9G1V - chains A and B of the 17 polymer chains in the assembly; structure by electron microscopy, 2.70 A resolution.

[Chain A]
Protein: DNA-directed RNA polymerase I subunit RPA190
From: Saccharomyces cerevisiae
Notes: EC 2.7.7.6
UniProt: P10964 (RPA1_YEAST); residues 1-1664 here = UniProt positions 1-1664
Chain sequence (1664 residues; each row starts with the number of its first residue):
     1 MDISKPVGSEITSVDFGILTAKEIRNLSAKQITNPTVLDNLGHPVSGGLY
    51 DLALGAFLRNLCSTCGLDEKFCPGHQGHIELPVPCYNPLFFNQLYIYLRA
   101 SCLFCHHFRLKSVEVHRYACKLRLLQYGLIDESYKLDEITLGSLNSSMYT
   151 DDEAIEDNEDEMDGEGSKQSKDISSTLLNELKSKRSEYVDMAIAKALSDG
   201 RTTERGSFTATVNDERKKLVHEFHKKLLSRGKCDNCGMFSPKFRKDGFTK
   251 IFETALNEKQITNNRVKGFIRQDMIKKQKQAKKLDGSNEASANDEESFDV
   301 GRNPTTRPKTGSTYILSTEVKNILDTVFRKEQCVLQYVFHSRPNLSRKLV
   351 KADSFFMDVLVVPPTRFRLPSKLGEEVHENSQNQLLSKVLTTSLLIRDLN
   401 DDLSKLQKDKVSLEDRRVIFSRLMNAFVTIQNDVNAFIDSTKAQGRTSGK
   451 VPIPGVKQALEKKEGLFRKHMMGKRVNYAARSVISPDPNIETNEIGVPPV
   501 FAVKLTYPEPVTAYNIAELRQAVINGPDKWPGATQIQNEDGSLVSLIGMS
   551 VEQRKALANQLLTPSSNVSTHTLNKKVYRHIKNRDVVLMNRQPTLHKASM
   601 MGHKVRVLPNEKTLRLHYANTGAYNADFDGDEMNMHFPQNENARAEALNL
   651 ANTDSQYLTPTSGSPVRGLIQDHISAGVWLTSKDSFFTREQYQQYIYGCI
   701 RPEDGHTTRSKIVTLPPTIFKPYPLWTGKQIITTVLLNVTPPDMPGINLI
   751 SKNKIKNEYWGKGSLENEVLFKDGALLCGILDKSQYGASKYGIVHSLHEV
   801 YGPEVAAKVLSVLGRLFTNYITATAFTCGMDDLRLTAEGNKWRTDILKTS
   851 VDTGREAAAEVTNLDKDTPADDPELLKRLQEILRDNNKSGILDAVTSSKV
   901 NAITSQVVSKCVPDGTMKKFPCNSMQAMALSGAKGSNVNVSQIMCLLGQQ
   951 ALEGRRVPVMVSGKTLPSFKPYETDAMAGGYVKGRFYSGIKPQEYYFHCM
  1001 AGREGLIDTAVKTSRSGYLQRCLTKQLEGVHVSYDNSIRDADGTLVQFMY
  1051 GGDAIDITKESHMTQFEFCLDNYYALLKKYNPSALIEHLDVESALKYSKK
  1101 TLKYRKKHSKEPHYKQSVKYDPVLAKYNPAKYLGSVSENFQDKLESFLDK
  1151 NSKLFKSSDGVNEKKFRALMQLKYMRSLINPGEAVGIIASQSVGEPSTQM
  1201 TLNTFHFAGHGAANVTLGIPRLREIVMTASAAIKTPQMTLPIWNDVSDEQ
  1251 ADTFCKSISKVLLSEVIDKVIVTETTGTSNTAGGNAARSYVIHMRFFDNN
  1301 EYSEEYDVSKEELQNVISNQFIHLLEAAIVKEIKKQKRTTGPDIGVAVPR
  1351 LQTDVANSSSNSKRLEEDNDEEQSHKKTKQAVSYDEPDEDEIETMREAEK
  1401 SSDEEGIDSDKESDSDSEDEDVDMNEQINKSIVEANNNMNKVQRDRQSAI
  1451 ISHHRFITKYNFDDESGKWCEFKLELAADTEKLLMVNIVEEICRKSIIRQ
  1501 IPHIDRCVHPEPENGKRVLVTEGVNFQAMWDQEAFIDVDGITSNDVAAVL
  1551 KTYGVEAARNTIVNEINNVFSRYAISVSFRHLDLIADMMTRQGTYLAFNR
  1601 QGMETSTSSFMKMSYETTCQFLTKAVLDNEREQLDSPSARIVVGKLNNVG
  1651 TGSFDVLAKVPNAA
Unresolved in the structure: 143-173, 269-311, 447-450, 1154-1159, 1201-1213, 1278-1286, 1339-1439, 1664
UniProt features mapped onto this chain:
  - region: Pro-992 to Glu-1004 (Bridging helix)
  - binding site (Zn(2+)): Cys-62, Cys-65, Cys-72, His-75, Cys-102, Cys-105, Cys-233, Cys-236
  - binding site (Mg(2+)): Asp-627, Asp-629, Asp-631
  - modified residue (Phosphoserine): Ser-889, Ser-1636
Ion coordination: Zn2+ site 1: Cys-62, Cys-65, Cys-72, His-75; Zn2+ site 2: Cys-102, Cys-105, Cys-233; Mg2+: Asp-627, Asp-631 (shared with 1 residue of chain R)
What the authors report for this chain:
  - specificity-determining residues: Pro-593 (proposed by the authors, not directly observed)

[Chain B]
Protein: DNA-directed RNA polymerase I subunit RPA135
From: Saccharomyces cerevisiae
Notes: EC 2.7.7.6
UniProt: P22138 (RPA2_YEAST); residue numbers follow UniProt; this construct covers 1-1203
Chain sequence (1203 residues; numbered 1 to 1203; the number before each row is that of its first residue):
     1 MSKVIKPPGQARTADFRTLERESRFINPPKDKSAFPLLQEAVQPHIGSFN
    51 ALTEGPDGGLLNLGVKDIGEKVIFDGKPLNSEDEISNSGYLGNKLSVSVE
   101 QVSIAKPMSNDGVSSAVERKVYPSESRQRLTSYRGKLLLKLKWSVNNGEE
   151 NLFEVRDCGGLPVMLQSNRCHLNKMSPYELVQHKEESDEIGGYFIVNGIE
   201 KLIRMLIVQRRNHPMAIIRPSFANRGASYSHYGIQIRSVRPDQTSQTNVL
   251 HYLNDGQVTFRFSWRKNEYLVPVVMILKALCHTSDREIFDGIIGNDVKDS
   301 FLTDRLELLLRGFKKRYPHLQNRTQVLQYLGDKFRVVFQASPDQSDLEVG
   351 QEVLDRIVLVHLGKDGSQDKFRMLLFMIRKLYSLVAGECSPDNPDATQHQ
   401 EVLLGGFLYGMILKEKIDEYLQNIIAQVRMDINRGMAINFKDKRYMSRVL
   451 MRVNENIGSKMQYFLSTGNLVSQSGLDLQQVSGYTVVAEKINFYRFISHF
   501 RMVHRGSFFAQLKTTTVRKLLPESWGFLCPVHTPDGSPCGLLNHFAHKCR
   551 ISTQQSDVSRIPSILYSLGVAPASHTFAAGPSLCCVQIDGKIIGWVSHEQ
   601 GKIIADTLRYWKVEGKTPGLPIDLEIGYVPPSTRGQYPGLYLFGGHSRML
   651 RPVRYLPLDKEDIVGPFEQVYMNIAVTPQEIQNNVHTHVEFTPTNILSIL
   701 ANLTPFSDFNQSPRNMYQCQMGKQTMGTPGVALCHRSDNKLYRLQTGQTP
   751 IVKANLYDDYGMDNFPNGFNAVVAVISYTGYDMDDAMIINKSADERGFGY
   801 GTMYKTEKVDLALNRNRGDPITQHFGFGNDEWPKEWLEKLDEDGLPYIGT
   851 YVEEGDPICAYFDDTLNKTKIKTYHSSEPAYIEEVNLIGDESNKFQELQT
   901 VSIKYRIRRTPQIGDKFSSRHGQKGVCSRKWPTIDMPFSETGIQPDIIIN
   951 PHAFPSRMTIGMFVESLAGKAGALHGIAQDSTPWIFNEDDTPADYFGEQL
  1001 AKAGYNYHGNEPMYSGATGEELRADIYVGVVYYQRLRHMVNDKFQVRSTG
  1051 PVNSLTMQPVKGRKRHGGIRVGEMERDALIGHGTSFLLQDRLLNSSDYTQ
  1101 ASVCRECGSILTTQQSVPRIGSISTVCCRRCSMRFEDAKKLLTKSEDGEK
  1151 IFIDDSQIWEDGQGNKFVGGNETTTVAIPFVLKYLDSELSAMGIRLRYNV
  1201 EPK
Unresolved in the structure: 1-10, 79-88, 112-115, 1140-1154
UniProt features mapped onto this chain:
  - zinc finger: Cys-1104 to Cys-1131 (C4-type)
  - modified residue: Ser-2 (N-acetylserine), Ser-81 (Phosphoserine), Ser-1156 (Phosphoserine)
  - mutagenesis: Cys-1104 (C1104A: No effect; when associated with A-1107; A-1128 and A-1131), Cys-1107 (C1107A: Lethal. Abolishes recruitment of RPA1 to Pol I. No effect; when associated with A-1104; A-1128 and A-1131), Cys-1127 (C1127R: Responsible of suppression of RPA190-5 and RPA190-1 mutations), Cys-1128 (C1128A: No effect; when associated with A-1104; A-1107 and A-1131), Cys-1131 (C1131A: No effect; when associated with A-1104; A-1107 and A-1128)
Ion coordination: Zn2+: Cys-1104, Cys-1107, Cys-1128, Cys-1131

[Chain A / chain B interface]
Pairs across the interface (388; chain A residue first):
  Met-1(A) with Asn-1094(B), hydrogen bond (backbone-backbone); Tyr-1098(B), hydrophobic
  Lys-5(A) with Gln-1100(B), hydrogen bond (backbone-side chain)
  Val-7(A) with Gln-1100(B); Thr-1175(B); Val-1176(B), hydrophobic
  Gly-8(A) with Pro-1202(B)
  Ser-9(A) with Thr-1174(B), hydrogen bond; Thr-1175(B); Pro-1202(B)
  Glu-10(A) with Asn-1199(B); Val-1200(B); Glu-1201(B), hydrogen bond (backbone-backbone)
  Ile-11(A) with Ile-1178(B), hydrophobic; Tyr-1198(B), hydrophobic; Asn-1199(B)
  Thr-12(A) with Asn-1199(B), hydrogen bond (backbone-backbone); Val-1200(B); Glu-1201(B)
  Ser-13(A) with Arg-1197(B); Tyr-1198(B); Asn-1199(B), hydrogen bond (backbone-backbone)
  Val-14(A) with Arg-1197(B); Tyr-1198(B), hydrophobic
  Asp-15(A) with Arg-1195(B); Leu-1196(B); Arg-1197(B), hydrogen bond (backbone-backbone)
  Phe-16(A) with Arg-1195(B); Leu-1196(B), hydrophobic
  Gly-17(A) with Ile-1194(B); Arg-1195(B), hydrogen bond (backbone-backbone)
  Ile-18(A) with Gly-1193(B)
  Leu-19(A) with Arg-1130(B); Gly-1193(B), hydrogen bond (backbone-backbone); Arg-1195(B)
  Glu-23(A) with Arg-1130(B), salt bridge; Arg-1195(B), salt bridge
  Asn-26(A) with Arg-1130(B), hydrogen bond (side chain-backbone); Ser-1132(B)
  Leu-27(A) with Arg-1129(B), hydrogen bond (backbone-side chain); Arg-1130(B)
  Ser-28(A) with Arg-1129(B), hydrogen bond (backbone-side chain)
  Ala-29(A) with Arg-1129(B)
  Ala-53(A) with Gln-1163(B)
  Ser-63(A) with Gly-1162(B); Gln-1163(B), hydrogen bond (backbone-backbone)
  Thr-64(A) with Gln-1114(B), hydrogen bond (backbone-side chain); Asp-1161(B); Gly-1162(B), hydrogen bond (backbone-backbone)
  Cys-65(A) with Gln-1115(B); Val-1117(B)
  His-75(A) with Gln-1114(B)
  Gln-76(A) with Leu-1111(B); Ser-1190(B)
  Asn-87(A) with Met-1192(B)
  Leu-89(A) with Met-1192(B), hydrophobic; Ile-1194(B), hydrophobic
  Val-361(A) with Ser-1190(B)
  Arg-366(A) with Met-1057(B); Phe-1180(B)
  Phe-367(A) with Phe-1180(B), hydrophobic; Lys-1183(B); Tyr-1184(B), hydrophobic; Ser-1187(B)
  Glu-375(A) with Asn-814(B)
  Gln-382(A) with Glu-1188(B), hydrogen bond
  Phe-437(A) with Ala-1191(B)
  Val-456(A) with Glu-1188(B); Met-1192(B), hydrophobic
  Lys-457(A) with Met-1192(B)
  Leu-466(A) with Val-1181(B), hydrophobic; Tyr-1184(B), hydrophobic
  Phe-467(A) with Leu-1185(B), hydrophobic
  Arg-468(A) with Arg-1070(B), hydrogen bond (backbone-side chain); Glu-1073(B), salt bridge
  Lys-469(A) with Arg-1070(B)
  His-470(A) with Thr-1056(B); Gln-1058(B), hydrogen bond (backbone-side chain); Val-1181(B)
  Met-471(A) with Val-1181(B), hydrophobic; Leu-1185(B), hydrophobic
  Met-472(A) with Val-1071(B); Glu-1073(B); Arg-1076(B); Leu-1092(B)
  Gly-473(A) with Arg-1070(B); Val-1071(B)
  Lys-474(A) with Gln-1058(B); Ile-1069(B); Arg-1070(B); Val-1071(B), hydrogen bond (backbone-backbone); Leu-1092(B); Ser-1096(B); Asp-1097(B)
  Arg-475(A) with Gln-1058(B); Pro-1059(B); Val-1060(B); Lys-1061(B); Gly-1068(B), hydrogen bond (side chain-backbone); Ile-1069(B); Arg-1070(B); Ser-1096(B), hydrogen bond (backbone-side chain)
  Val-476(A) with Arg-1047(B); Pro-1059(B); Gly-1068(B); Ile-1069(B), hydrogen bond (backbone-backbone); Val-1071(B), hydrophobic; Arg-1091(B); Ser-1095(B)
  Asn-477(A) with Arg-1047(B), hydrogen bond; Ser-1048(B); Thr-1049(B); Pro-1059(B); Arg-1091(B), hydrogen bond (backbone-side chain); Ser-1095(B), hydrogen bond (backbone-backbone)
  Tyr-478(A) with Arg-1047(B), hydrogen bond (backbone-backbone); Ser-1048(B), hydrogen bond (backbone-backbone); Thr-1049(B); Arg-1091(B)
  Ala-479(A) with Val-1046(B); Arg-1047(B), hydrogen bond (backbone-backbone); Ile-1069(B), hydrophobic; Arg-1091(B)
  Ala-480(A) with Gln-1045(B); Val-1046(B), hydrophobic; Ile-1069(B)
  Arg-481(A) with Lys-1043(B); Phe-1044(B); Gln-1045(B), hydrogen bond (backbone-backbone)
  Ser-482(A) with Phe-1044(B)
  Val-483(A) with Val-1040(B), hydrophobic; Lys-1043(B)
  Pro-486(A) with Tyr-781(B); Ser-928(B)
  Asp-487(A) with Tyr-781(B)
  Pro-488(A) with Gly-780(B); Tyr-781(B)
  Asn-489(A) with Tyr-781(B), hydrogen bond
  Val-500(A) with Phe-1044(B), hydrophobic
  Phe-501(A) with Phe-1044(B), hydrophobic; Val-1046(B), hydrophobic
  Lys-504(A) with Val-1046(B); Ser-1048(B)
  Leu-505(A) with Val-1046(B), hydrophobic; Arg-1047(B)
  Leu-588(A) with Leu-1079(B), hydrophobic; Leu-1087(B), hydrophobic
  Asn-590(A) with Glu-1075(B)
  Gln-592(A) with Glu-1075(B), hydrogen bond
  Pro-593(A) with Met-1074(B), hydrophobic
  Thr-594(A) with Met-1074(B); Glu-1075(B), hydrogen bond; Ala-1078(B)
  Lys-597(A) with Ala-1078(B); Gly-1081(B); His-1082(B), hydrogen bond (backbone-side chain)
  Met-600(A) with His-1082(B), hydrogen bond (backbone-side chain)
  Glu-611(A) with Gln-912(B); Ile-913(B)
  Lys-612(A) with Asn-1041(B), hydrogen bond; Phe-1044(B)
  Thr-613(A) with Ile-913(B); Val-1040(B)
  Tyr-618(A) with Gly-780(B), hydrogen bond (side chain-backbone); Tyr-781(B); Asp-782(B), hydrogen bond (side chain-backbone); Met-783(B), hydrogen bond (side chain-backbone)
  Thr-621(A) with Asp-784(B)
  Ala-626(A) with Asp-784(B)
  Asp-627(A) with Asp-784(B); Asp-785(B)
  Phe-628(A) with Asp-784(B); Asp-785(B); Ala-786(B); Val-926(B), hydrogen bond (backbone-backbone)
  Asp-629(A) with Asp-785(B); Lys-916(B); Lys-924(B), salt bridge; Val-926(B)
  Gly-630(A) with Val-926(B)
  Glu-632(A) with Lys-1043(B)
  Asn-634(A) with Ile-1069(B)
  His-636(A) with Ile-1069(B); Val-1071(B); Arg-1091(B), hydrogen bond
  Phe-637(A) with Arg-1091(B), hydrogen bond (backbone-side chain)
  Pro-638(A) with Asp-1090(B)
  Gln-639(A) with Asp-1090(B), hydrogen bond (backbone-side chain); Ser-1095(B)
  Asn-640(A) with Asp-1090(B)
  Asn-642(A) with Phe-1086(B)
  Ala-643(A) with Leu-1087(B)
  Glu-646(A) with Thr-1084(B); Ser-1085(B), hydrogen bond (side chain-backbone); Phe-1086(B), hydrogen bond (side chain-backbone); Leu-1087(B), hydrogen bond (side chain-backbone)
  Ala-647(A) with Leu-1087(B)
  Leu-650(A) with Thr-1084(B)
  Ala-651(A) with Thr-1084(B)
  Gln-656(A) with His-1082(B)
  Ile-670(A) with Met-783(B), hydrophobic; Asp-784(B)
  Gln-671(A) with Met-783(B), hydrogen bond (side chain-backbone); Asp-784(B); Asn-950(B); His-952(B)
  Asp-672(A) with Ser-777(B), hydrogen bond; Asp-782(B); Met-783(B); Asn-950(B), hydrogen bond; His-952(B), salt bridge
  His-673(A) with Met-783(B)
  Ser-675(A) with His-952(B), hydrogen bond
  Trp-679(A) with Arg-1023(B)
  Gln-691(A) with Glu-1020(B)
  Ile-821(A) with Ser-777(B); Tyr-778(B)
  Thr-822(A) with Tyr-778(B); Ser-1015(B), hydrogen bond (backbone-side chain); Leu-1022(B)
  Ala-823(A) with Leu-1022(B)
  Thr-824(A) with Arg-1023(B)
  Ala-825(A) with Ile-776(B), hydrophobic; Ser-777(B); Leu-1022(B), hydrophobic; Arg-1023(B), hydrogen bond (backbone-side chain)
  Phe-826(A) with Ile-776(B); Ser-777(B), hydrogen bond (backbone-backbone); Pro-951(B), hydrophobic; His-952(B); Arg-1023(B)
  Thr-827(A) with Val-775(B), hydrogen bond (side chain-backbone); Asp-1025(B); Ile-1026(B); Tyr-1027(B), hydrogen bond (side chain-backbone)
  Cys-828(A) with Val-775(B); Pro-951(B); Tyr-1027(B)
  Gly-829(A) with Tyr-1027(B)
  Met-830(A) with Phe-963(B), hydrophobic; Ala-993(B), hydrophobic; Tyr-1027(B)
  Asp-831(A) with His-1008(B); Asn-1010(B)
  Leu-833(A) with Ile-960(B), hydrophobic; Phe-963(B), hydrophobic
  Arg-834(A) with Ala-993(B); Asp-994(B), salt bridge; Tyr-1007(B); His-1008(B)
  Arg-843(A) with Glu-988(B), salt bridge
  Gln-880(A) with Ser-632(B); Thr-633(B), hydrogen bond (side chain-backbone)
  Arg-884(A) with Ser-632(B); Thr-633(B), hydrogen bond (side chain-backbone); Arg-634(B); Gly-635(B)
  Met-925(A) with Pro-955(B), hydrophobic
  Met-928(A) with Pro-951(B); His-952(B); Pro-955(B), hydrophobic
  Ala-933(A) with His-952(B)
  Lys-934(A) with His-952(B); Pro-955(B); Ser-956(B)
  Asn-939(A) with Pro-955(B); Ser-956(B); Met-958(B), hydrogen bond
  Gln-942(A) with Met-958(B)
  Ile-943(A) with Met-958(B), hydrophobic; Ile-960(B), hydrophobic
  Pro-958(A) with Pro-522(B)
  Met-960(A) with Pro-522(B); Glu-523(B); Val-670(B)
  Val-961(A) with Tyr-671(B)
  Ser-962(A) with Val-670(B), hydrogen bond (side chain-backbone); Tyr-671(B)
  Lys-964(A) with Val-670(B); Met-672(B); Asn-673(B), hydrogen bond
  Thr-965(A) with Pro-522(B)
  Leu-966(A) with Pro-522(B), hydrophobic; Trp-525(B), hydrophobic
  Pro-967(A) with Trp-525(B), hydrophobic; Gln-669(B); Met-672(B); Asn-673(B); Ile-674(B), hydrogen bond (backbone-backbone)
  Ser-968(A) with Ile-674(B); Val-676(B); His-686(B), hydrogen bond (backbone-side chain)
  Phe-969(A) with Asn-673(B)
  Pro-971(A) with Asn-673(B)
  Gly-984(A) with Glu-988(B)
  Phe-986(A) with Phe-709(B); Asn-710(B); Gln-711(B); Met-958(B), hydrophobic; Ile-960(B)
  Tyr-987(A) with Phe-709(B); Thr-991(B); Ala-993(B)
  Ser-988(A) with Phe-709(B); Glu-988(B)
  Gly-989(A) with Asp-708(B); Phe-709(B)
  Ile-990(A) with Asp-708(B), hydrogen bond (backbone-backbone); Trp-984(B), hydrogen bond (backbone-side chain)
  Lys-991(A) with Trp-984(B), hydrogen bond (backbone-side chain)
  Pro-992(A) with Val-676(B), hydrophobic; Pro-693(B), hydrophobic; Trp-984(B)
  Gln-993(A) with Val-676(B)
  Tyr-995(A) with Val-531(B); Ser-707(B), hydrogen bond; Asp-708(B); Asn-715(B), hydrogen bond; Trp-984(B), hydrophobic
  Tyr-996(A) with Leu-520(B); Leu-521(B), hydrogen bond (side chain-backbone); Pro-522(B), hydrophobic; Ser-524(B); Trp-525(B), hydrogen bond (side chain-backbone); Pro-530(B), hydrophobic
  His-998(A) with Gln-711(B); Ser-712(B), hydrogen bond (backbone-side chain)
  Cys-999(A) with Leu-520(B); Pro-530(B); Val-531(B), hydrophobic; Ser-712(B); Met-716(B)
  Met-1000(A) with Leu-520(B); Pro-522(B)
  Gly-1002(A) with Ser-712(B); Pro-713(B)
  Arg-1003(A) with Arg-518(B); Leu-520(B); Cys-529(B); Pro-530(B), hydrogen bond (side chain-backbone); Thr-533(B), hydrogen bond; Met-716(B)
  Leu-1006(A) with Met-716(B), hydrophobic; Tyr-717(B)
  Ile-1007(A) with Thr-515(B); Arg-518(B); Cys-539(B), hydrophobic
  Thr-1024(A) with Asp-1077(B), hydrogen bond
  Glu-1028(A) with Arg-1076(B), salt bridge
  Ala-1184(A) with Ile-1080(B); Gly-1081(B)
  Ile-1187(A) with Asp-1077(B); Ile-1080(B), hydrophobic; Gly-1081(B)
  Gln-1191(A) with Asp-1077(B), hydrogen bond (side chain-backbone); Ala-1078(B)
  Arg-1338(A) with Lys-315(B)
  Lys-1482(A) with Asp-304(B); Glu-307(B); Leu-308(B)
  Leu-1484(A) with Asp-255(B); Asp-304(B); Arg-305(B)
  Asn-1487(A) with Arg-305(B), hydrogen bond
  Leu-1622(A) with Leu-1189(B), hydrophobic; Ile-1194(B), hydrophobic
  Val-1626(A) with Ile-1194(B), hydrophobic
  Pro-1637(A) with Ile-1080(B), hydrophobic
  Ile-1641(A) with Arg-1076(B); Leu-1092(B), hydrophobic
  Val-1642(A) with Pro-1179(B); Leu-1182(B)
  Val-1643(A) with Ile-1178(B); Pro-1179(B)
  Gly-1644(A) with Gln-1089(B); Leu-1093(B); Ala-1177(B); Pro-1179(B)
  Lys-1645(A) with Gln-1089(B)
  Leu-1646(A) with Ser-1085(B); Phe-1086(B), hydrophobic; Gln-1089(B)
  Asn-1647(A) with Ser-1085(B), hydrogen bond (backbone-side chain)
  Val-1649(A) with Ser-1085(B)
  Gly-1650(A) with Gly-1083(B)
  Thr-1651(A) with Gly-1083(B), hydrogen bond (side chain-backbone); Ser-1085(B), hydrogen bond (side chain-backbone); Phe-1086(B)
Interface residues without a listed pair, chain A (201 interface residues in all): Pro-6, Gly-66, Leu-67, Phe-90, Met-357, Leu-360, Pro-363, Pro-364, Leu-369, Ile-438, Leu-460, Ile-484, Ser-485, Ala-598, Thr-818, Lys-877, Glu-881, Gly-935, Lys-970, Lys-983, Ala-1010, Val-1011, Arg-1015, Lys-1025, Ile-1188, Arg-1631, Gly-1652
Interface residues without a listed pair, chain B (189 interface residues in all): Ser-390, Gln-398, Lys-513, Lys-519, Gly-536, Asn-543, Gln-636, Val-685, Leu-697, Thr-779, Leu-813, Gly-914, Gly-925, Val-964, Leu-967, Asn-987, Thr-1018, Asn-1053, Ser-1054, Leu-1055, Gly-1072, Leu-1088, Thr-1112

[Overview]
Chain A and chain B form an interface of 201 and 189 residues respectively; the contacts include 77 hydrogen
bonds and 8 salt bridges. Polar pairs include Glu-23(A)/Arg-1130(B), Glu-23(A)/Arg-1195(B) and
Arg-468(A)/Glu-1073(B). From UniProt: 8 Zn2+-binding residues and 3 Mg2+-binding residues on chain A; 5
mutagenesis sites on chain B. The paper reports the specificity determinant Pro-593(A).
Here chain A is DNA-directed RNA polymerase I subunit RPA190 and chain B is DNA-directed RNA polymerase I
subunit RPA135, both from Saccharomyces cerevisiae. Entry 9G1V (Yeast RNA polymerase I elongation complex
stalled by an apurinic site) was determined by electron microscopy (same publication as 9G1X, 9G23, 9G24,
9G26, 9G27, 9G29, 9G2B and 9G2C).
